PDB entry 6P44 | X-ray diffraction, 1.25 A resolution | chains A and B

== Chain A (and B) ==
Molecule: SnoaL-like domain protein
From: Mycobacterium hassiacum (strain DSM 44199 / CIP 105218 / JCM 12690 / 3849)
Notes: EC 5.3.3.1; chain B of this document is another copy of the same molecule, construct and numbering; everything in this record applies to it too
UniProtKB: K5BJ73 (K5BJ73_MYCHD); numbering as in UniProt (aligned over 1-123)
Chain sequence (123 residues; each row starts with the number of its first residue):
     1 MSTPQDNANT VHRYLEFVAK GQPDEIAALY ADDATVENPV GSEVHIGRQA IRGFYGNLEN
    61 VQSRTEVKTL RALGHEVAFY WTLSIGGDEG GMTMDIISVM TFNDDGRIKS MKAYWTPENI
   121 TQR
Unresolved in the structure: 1, 85-90, 123 (chain B: 1, 87-90, 123)
Differences from the reference sequence: engineered mutation Asn-38 (Asp in K5BJ73)
Residues lining bound ligands:
  - 3,4-dinitrophenol (DNX): Tyr-14, Val-18, Asn-38, Tyr-55, Leu-58, Trp-81, Leu-83, Met-94, Ile-96, Met-111, Ala-113, Trp-115
  - guanidine (GAI): Tyr-80, Asp-95, Glu-118, Asn-119

== Chain A / chain B interface ==
Pairs across the interface - 34 pairs, chain A then chain B:
  Val-40(A) / Leu-73(B)
  Val-40(A) / Glu-76(B)
  Thr-69(A) / Tyr-80(B)
  Arg-71(A) / Tyr-80(B)
  Arg-71(A) / Asp-95(B)  salt bridge
  Arg-71(A) / Ile-96(B)
  Arg-71(A) / Ile-97(B)
  Arg-71(A) / Tyr-114(B)  hydrogen bond (side chain-backbone)
  Arg-71(A) / Trp-115(B)
  Arg-71(A) / Asn-119(B)
  Leu-73(A) / Val-40(B)
  Leu-73(A) / Tyr-114(B)  hydrophobic
  Leu-73(A) / Trp-115(B)
  Leu-73(A) / Thr-116(B)
  Glu-76(A) / Val-40(B)
  Glu-76(A) / Lys-112(B)  salt bridge
  Glu-76(A) / Tyr-114(B)  hydrogen bond
  Ala-78(A) / Tyr-114(B)  hydrophobic
  Tyr-80(A) / Tyr-80(B)  hydrophobic
  Asp-95(A) / Arg-71(B)  salt bridge
  Ile-96(A) / Arg-71(B)
  Ile-97(A) / Arg-71(B)
  Ile-97(A) / Ile-97(B)  hydrophobic
  Val-99(A) / Tyr-114(B)
  Lys-112(A) / Glu-76(B)  salt bridge
  Tyr-114(A) / Arg-71(B)  hydrogen bond (backbone-side chain)
  Tyr-114(A) / Leu-73(B)  hydrophobic
  Tyr-114(A) / Glu-76(B)  hydrogen bond
  Tyr-114(A) / Ala-78(B)  hydrophobic
  Tyr-114(A) / Val-99(B)
  Trp-115(A) / Arg-71(B)
  Trp-115(A) / Leu-73(B)
  Thr-116(A) / Leu-73(B)
  Asn-119(A) / Arg-71(B)  hydrogen bond
Other interface residues (no listed pair), chain A (21 interface residues in all): Gly-41, Leu-70, Gly-74, Ala-113, Glu-118
Other interface residues (no listed pair), chain B (22 interface residues in all): Gly-41, Thr-69, Leu-70, Gly-74, Phe-79, Ala-113, Glu-118

== Summary ==
21 residues of chain A face 22 of chain B across their interface; the contacts include 5 hydrogen bonds and 4
salt bridges. Polar contacts include Arg-71(A)/Asp-95(B), Glu-76(A)/Lys-112(B) and Arg-71(A)/Tyr-114(B). Bound
to chain A: 3,4-dinitrophenol and guanidine.
Chain A and chain B are both SnoaL-like domain protein (Mycobacterium hassiacum (strain DSM 44199 / CIP 105218
/ JCM 12690 / 3849)); the structure, Crystal Structure of Ketosteroid Isomerase D38N mutant from Mycobacterium
hassiacum (mhKSI) bound to 3,4-dinitrophenol, was determined by X-ray diffraction (same publication as 6P3L).
